1Y01 - chains A and B; structure by X-ray diffraction, 2.80 A resolution.

Chain A:
Molecule: Alpha-hemoglobin stabilizing protein
From: Homo sapiens
Reference sequence: Q9NZD4 (AHSP_HUMAN); numbering as in UniProt (aligned over 1-102)
Sequence (102 residues; numbered 1 to 102; the number before each row is that of its first residue):
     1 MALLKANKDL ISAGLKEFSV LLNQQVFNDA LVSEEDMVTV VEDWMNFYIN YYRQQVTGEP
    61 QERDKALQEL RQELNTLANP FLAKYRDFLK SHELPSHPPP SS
Unresolved in the structure: 1-2, 92-102
Differences from the reference sequence: engineered mutation Ala30 (Pro in Q9NZD4)

Chain B:
Molecule: Hemoglobin alpha chain
From: Homo sapiens
Reference sequence: P69905 (HBA_HUMAN); residue numbers follow UniProt; this construct covers 1-141
Sequence (142 residues; each row starts with the number of its first residue; numbering starts at 0):
     0 MVLSPADKTN VKAAWGKVGA HAGEYGAEAL ERMFLSFPTT KTYFPHFDLS HGSAQVKGHG
    60 KKVADALTNA VAHVDDMPNA LSALSDLHAH KLRVDPVNFK LLSHCLLVTL AAHLPAEFTP
   120 AVHASLDKFL ASVSTVLTSK YR
Unresolved in the structure: 0-1, 74, 81-91, 140-141
Differences from the reference sequence: initiating methionine (0)
Metal / ion sites: heme Fe: His58 (together with oxygen molecule)
Residues lining bound ligands:
  - C-hega-8 (CHK; 6-[(cyclohexylacetyl)(2-hydroxyethyl)amino]-6-deoxy-D-xylo-hexitol): Leu29, Phe33, Phe43, Phe46, Leu48, Ala53, Gln54, Val55, Gly57, His58, Lys61
  - heme (HEM): Met32, Phe43, Phe46, His58, Lys61, Val62, Ala65, Val93, Asn97, Phe98, Leu101, Leu136
  - oxygen molecule (OXY): Arg92, Val93, Phe98
Swiss-Prot annotation at these positions:
  - site: Lys61 (Not glycated)
  - natural variant: Asp6 (A6D: In J-Toronto; this construct carries the variant), Ala13 (A13D: In J-Paris 1/J-Aljezur), Glu27 (A27E: In Shenyang; this construct carries the variant), Lys61 (K61N: In Zambia; deletion: In Clinic), Asp64 (A64D: In Pontoise; this construct carries the variant), Asp75 (D75A: In Lille; D75G: In Chapel Hill; D75N: In G-Pest), Ala111 (A111D: In Petah Tikva)

How chain A and chain B interact:
Contacting residue pairs (28; chain A residue first):
  Glu17(A) with Pro119(B)
  Leu21(A) with His122(B); Ala123(B), hydrophobic; Asp126(B)
  Gln24(A) with Ala123(B), hydrogen bond (side chain-backbone); Lys127(B)
  Gln25(A) with Asp126(B), hydrogen bond
  Asp29(A) with Thr134(B), hydrogen bond
  Ala30(A) with Lys99(B)
  Leu31(A) with Pro95(B), hydrophobic; Val96(B)
  Val32(A) with Leu100(B), hydrophobic
  Asp36(A) with Phe36(B)
  Thr39(A) with Phe36(B)
  Val40(A) with His103(B)
  Asp43(A) with His103(B), salt bridge; Val107(B)
  Trp44(A) with His103(B); His122(B); Asp126(B)
  Phe47(A) with Ala110(B), hydrophobic; Phe117(B); His122(B)
  Tyr48(A) with Pro119(B), hydrogen bond (side chain-backbone)
  Tyr51(A) with Phe117(B); Thr118(B); Pro119(B)
  Tyr52(A) with Pro119(B), hydrophobic
Other interface residues (no listed pair), chain B (19 interface residues in all): Ser35, Leu106, Pro114

In short:
The interface between chain A and chain B involves 17 residues on one side and 19 on the other; the contacts
include 4 hydrogen bonds and 1 salt bridge. Polar contacts include Asp43(A)-His103(B), Gln24(A)-Ala123(B) and
Gln25(A)-Asp126(B). Bound to chain B: heme, oxygen molecule and C-hega-8.
Here chain A is Alpha-hemoglobin stabilizing protein and chain B is Hemoglobin alpha chain, both from Homo
sapiens. Entry 1Y01 (Crystal structure of AHSP bound to Fe(II) alpha-hemoglobin) was determined by X-ray
diffraction.
